1ZZU - chains A and B; structure by X-ray diffraction, 1.90 A resolution.

Chain A (and B):
Name: Nitric-oxide synthase, brain
Organism: Rattus norvegicus
Notes: EC 1.14.13.39; chain B of this document is another copy of the same molecule, construct and numbering; everything in this record applies to it too
UniProt: P29476 (NOS1_RAT); numbering as in UniProt (aligned over 299-718)
Chain sequence (420 residues; each row starts with the number of its first residue):
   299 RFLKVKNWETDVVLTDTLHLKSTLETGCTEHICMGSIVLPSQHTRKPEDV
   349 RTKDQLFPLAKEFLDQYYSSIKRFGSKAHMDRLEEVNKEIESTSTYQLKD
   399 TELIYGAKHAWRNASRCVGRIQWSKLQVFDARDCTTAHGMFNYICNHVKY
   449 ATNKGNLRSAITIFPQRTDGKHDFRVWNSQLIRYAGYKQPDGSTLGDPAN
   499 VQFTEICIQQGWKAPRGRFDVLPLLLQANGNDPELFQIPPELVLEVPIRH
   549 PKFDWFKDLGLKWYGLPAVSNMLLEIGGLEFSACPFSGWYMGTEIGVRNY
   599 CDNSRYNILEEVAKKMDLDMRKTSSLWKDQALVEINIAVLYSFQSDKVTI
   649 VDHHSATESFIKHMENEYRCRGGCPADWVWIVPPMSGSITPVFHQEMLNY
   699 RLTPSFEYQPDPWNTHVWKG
Disordered / not traced: 339-349, 717-718 (chain B: 339-347)
Sequence notes: engineered mutation V336 (Met in P29476), N597 (Asp in P29476)
UniProt features mapped onto this chain:
  - binding site ((6R)-L-erythro-5,6,7,8-tetrahydrobiopterin): S334, V677, W678, F691
  - binding site (heme b): C415, Y706
  - binding site (L-arginine): Q478, W587, Y588, E592
  - mutagenesis: Y588 (Y588F: No decrease in nitric-oxide synthase activity; Y588H: 50% decrease of nitric-oxide synthase activity; Y588S: 30% decrease of nitric-oxide synthase activity)
Bound ions: Zn2+: C326, C331 (shared with C326(B), C331(B) of chain B); heme Fe near C415 (its only coordinating residue here)
Ligand contacts:
  - DP1 (L-n(omega)-nitroarginine-2,4-L-diaminobutyric amide): V336, S477, Q478, R481, P565, V567, N569, F584, S585, G586, W587, Y588, E592, W678, Y706
  - tetrahydrobiopterin (H4B), molecule 1: W306, W676, F691, H692, Q693, E694
  - tetrahydrobiopterin (H4B), molecule 2: S334, V336, R596, V677, W678
  - heme (HEM): W409, A412, R414, C415, V416, G417, Q420, L424, S457, M570, F584, S585, G586, W587, M589, E592, V649, W678, F704, Y706
  - D-mannitol (MTL): S477, R481, A497, N498, V499, Q500, F501, N569, D709, W711

How chain A and chain B interact:
Pairs across the interface - 127 pairs, chain A then chain B:
  L301(A) with I330(B), hydrophobic
  W306(A) with V336(B)
  E307(A) with N601(B); S602(B), hydrogen bond (backbone-side chain)
  S320(A) with H329(B)
  L322(A) with H329(B)
  E323(A) with E328(B)
  T324(A) with T327(B), hydrogen bond (side chain-backbone); E328(B), hydrogen bond (backbone-backbone); H329(B); I330(B)
  C326(A) with C326(B), hydrophobic; T327(B); E328(B); C331(B), hydrophobic
  T327(A) with T324(B), hydrogen bond (backbone-side chain); C326(B)
  E328(A) with E323(B); T324(B), hydrogen bond (backbone-backbone); C326(B); E328(B)
  H329(A) with S320(B); T321(B), hydrogen bond (side chain-backbone); L322(B); T324(B); Y698(B)
  I330(A) with L301(B), hydrophobic; T324(B); L696(B), hydrophobic; N697(B); Y698(B), hydrophobic
  C331(A) with C326(B), hydrophobic; C331(B), hydrophobic; L696(B); N697(B), hydrogen bond (backbone-backbone)
  M332(A) with L301(B), hydrophobic; L696(B), hydrophobic
  S334(A) with W676(B); E694(B); M695(B), hydrogen bond (side chain-backbone)
  I335(A) with E694(B); M695(B)
  V336(A) with W306(B); E694(B), hydrogen bond (backbone-side chain)
  L337(A) with W306(B), hydrophobic
  V595(A) with S686(B)
  R596(A) with S686(B), hydrogen bond; F691(B); H692(B)
  D600(A) with E307(B); S686(B), hydrogen bond; H692(B)
  N601(A) with E307(B), hydrogen bond (backbone-side chain)
  S602(A) with E307(B), hydrogen bond
  L607(A) with I687(B), hydrophobic
  K620(A) with Q642(B)
  T621(A) with D650(B), hydrogen bond; H652(B)
  S622(A) with L638(B); Q642(B), hydrogen bond; D650(B)
  S623(A) with I635(B)
  L624(A) with N634(B); I635(B), hydrophobic; L638(B), hydrophobic; H651(B)
  K626(A) with I687(B)
  D627(A) with V631(B); H651(B), salt bridge; H652(B), salt bridge; M683(B); S684(B), hydrogen bond
  Q628(A) with V631(B); E632(B), hydrogen bond; I635(B)
  L630(A) with I687(B), hydrophobic
  V631(A) with Q628(B); V631(B), hydrophobic
  E632(A) with Q628(B), hydrogen bond
  N634(A) with L624(B)
  I635(A) with S623(B); L624(B), hydrophobic; Q628(B)
  L638(A) with S622(B); L624(B), hydrophobic
  Q642(A) with S622(B), hydrogen bond
  D650(A) with T621(B), hydrogen bond; S622(B)
  H651(A) with L624(B); D627(B), salt bridge
  H652(A) with T621(B); L624(B); D627(B), salt bridge
  S653(A) with T621(B), hydrogen bond
  W676(A) with S334(B); V677(B), hydrophobic
  V677(A) with W676(B), hydrophobic
  P682(A) with S684(B); G685(B), hydrogen bond (backbone-backbone); S686(B), hydrogen bond (backbone-backbone); F691(B), hydrophobic
  M683(A) with D627(B)
  S684(A) with D627(B), hydrogen bond; P682(B); M683(B); S684(B)
  G685(A) with P682(B), hydrogen bond (backbone-backbone)
  S686(A) with V595(B); R596(B); P682(B), hydrogen bond (backbone-backbone)
  I687(A) with L607(B), hydrophobic; K626(B); L630(B), hydrophobic
  F691(A) with R596(B)
  H692(A) with R596(B); D600(B), salt bridge
  E694(A) with S334(B); I335(B); V336(B), hydrogen bond (side chain-backbone)
  M695(A) with S334(B), hydrogen bond (backbone-side chain); I335(B)
  L696(A) with I330(B), hydrophobic; C331(B); M332(B), hydrophobic
  N697(A) with I330(B); C331(B), hydrogen bond (backbone-backbone)
  Y698(A) with H329(B)
Also at the interface, not in a pair above, chain A (62 interface residues in all): V303, H317, T321, G333
Also at the interface, not in a pair above, chain B (62 interface residues in all): V303, H317, G333, L337, S653, Q693

Overview:
The chain A/chain B interface involves 62 residues from each chain; the contacts include 29 hydrogen bonds and
5 salt bridges. Polar contacts include D627(A)-H651(B), D627(A)-H652(B) and H692(A)-D600(B). Bound to chain A:
D-mannitol, heme, tetrahydrobiopterin and compound DP1.
Chain A and chain B are both Nitric-oxide synthase, brain (Rattus norvegicus); the structure, Rat nNOS
D597N/M336V double mutant with L-N(omega)-Nitroarginine-2,4-L-Diaminobutyric Amide Bound, was determined by
X-ray diffraction, deposited together with 1ZZQ, 1ZZR, 1ZZS and 1ZZT.
